7PHB - chains H and 5 of the 56 polymer chains in the assembly; structure by electron microscopy, 4.90 A resolution (low resolution: residue-level contacts below are approximate; hydrogen-bond / salt-bridge calls are withheld).

== Chain H ==
Protein: 30S ribosomal protein S9
Source organism: Mycoplasma pneumoniae M129
Reference sequence: P75179 (RS9_MYCPN); numbering as in UniProt (aligned over 1-132)
Amino-acid sequence (132 residues; each row starts with the number of its first residue):
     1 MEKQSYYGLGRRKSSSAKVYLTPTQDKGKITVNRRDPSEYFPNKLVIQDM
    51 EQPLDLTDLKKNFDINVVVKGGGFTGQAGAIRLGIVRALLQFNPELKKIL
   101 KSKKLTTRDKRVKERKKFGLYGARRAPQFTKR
Not modelled in the structure: 1-3, 132

== Chain 5 ==
Molecule: 16S ribosomal RNA
Source organism: Mycoplasma pneumoniae M129
Sequence (1520 nucleotides; numbered 1 to 1520; the number before each row is that of its first residue):
     1 UUUUUCUGAGAGUUUGAUCCUGGCUCAGGAUUAACGCUGGCGGCAUGCCU
    51 AAUACAUGCAAGUCGAUCGAAAGUAGUAAUACUUUAGAGGCGAACGGGUG
   101 AGUAACACGUAUCCAAUCUACCUUAUAAUGGGGGAUAACUAGUUGAAAGA
   151 CUAGCUAAUACCGCAUAAGAACUUUGGUUCGCAUGAAUCAAAGUUGAAAG
   201 GACCUGCAAGGGUUCGUUAUUUGAUGAGGGUGCGCCAUAUCAGCUAGUUG
   251 GUGGGGUAACGGCCUACCAAGGCAAUGACGUGUAGCUAUGCUGAGAAGUA
   301 GAAUAGCCACAAUGGGACUGAGACACGGCCCAUACUCCUACGGGAGGCAG
   351 CAGUAGGGAAUUUUUCACAAUGAGCGAAAGCUUGAUGGAGCAAUGCCGCG
   401 UGAACGAUGAAGGUCUUUAAGAUUGUAAAGUUCUUUUAUUUGGGAAGAAU
   451 GACUUUAGCAGGUAAUGGCUAGAGUUUGACUGUACCAUUUUGAAUAAGUG
   501 ACGACUAACUAUGUGCCAGCAGUCGCGGUAAUACAUAGGUCGCAAGCGUU
   551 AUCCGGAUUUAUUGGGCGUAAAGCAAGCGCAGGCGGAUUGAAAAGUCUGG
   601 UGUUAAAGGCAGCUGCUUAACAGUUGUAUGCAUUGGAAACUAUUAAUCUA
   651 GAGUGUGGUAGGGAGUUUUGGAAUUUCAUGUGGAGCGGUGAAAUGCGUAG
   701 AUAUAUGAAGGAACACCAGUGGCGAAGGCGAAAACUUAGGCCAUUACUGA
   751 CGCUUAGGCUUGAAAGUGUGGGGAGCAAAUAGGAUUAGAUACCCUAGUAG
   801 UCCACACCGUAAACGAUAGAUACUAGCUGUCGGGGCGAUCCCCUCGGUAG
   851 UGAAGUUAACACAUUAAGUAUCUCGCCUGGGUAGUACAUUCGCAAGAAUG
   901 AAACUCAAACGGAAUUGACGGGGACCCGCACAAGUGGUGGAGCAUGUUGC
   951 UUAAUUCGACGGUACACGAAAAACCUUACCUAGACUUGACAUCCUUGGCA
  1001 AAGUUAUGGAAACAUAAUGGAGGUUAACCGAGUGACAGGUGGUGCAUGGU
  1051 UGUCGUCAGCUCGUGUCGUGAGAUGUUGGGUUAAGUCCCGCAACGAGCGC
  1101 AACCCUUAUCGUUAGUUACAUUGUCUAGCGAGACUGCUAAUGCAAAUUGG
  1151 AGGAAGGAAGGGAUGACGUCAAAUCAUCAUGCCCCUUAUGUCUAGGGCUG
  1201 CAAACGUGCUACAAUGGCCAAUACAAACAGUCGCCAGCUUGUAAAAGUGA
  1251 GCAAAUCUGUAAAGUUGGUCUCAGUUCGGAUUGAGGGCUGCAAUUCGUCC
  1301 UCAUGAAGUCGGAAUCACUAGUAAUCGCGAAUCAGCUAUGUCGCGGUGAA
  1351 UACGUUCUCGGGUCUUGUACACACCGCCCGUCAAACUAUGAAAGCUGGUA
  1401 AUAUUUAAAAACGUGUUGCUAACCAUUAGGAAGCGCAUGUCAAGGAUAGC
  1451 ACCGGUGAUUGGAGUUAAGUCGUAACAAGGUACCCCUACGAGAACGUGGG
  1501 GGUGGAUCACCUCCUUUCUA
Not modelled in the structure: 1-4, 181-184, 1020-1027, 1510-1520

== Interface between chain H and chain 5 ==
Pairs across the interface (104):
  Tyr7(H) with G1123(5); U1124(5)
  Leu9(H) with C1110(5)
  Arg11(H) with U1109(5); C1110(5); U1124(5); C1125(5)
  Arg12(H) with G1321(5)
  Lys13(H) with G1321(5); G1346(5); U1347(5); G1348(5)
  Ser14(H) with G1345(5); G1346(5)
  Ser16(H) with U1124(5); C1125(5)
  Ala17(H) with U1124(5)
  Lys18(H) with U1122(5); U1124(5)
  Tyr20(H) with U1122(5)
  Thr31(H) with U1121(5)
  Arg34(H) with U1121(5)
  Tyr40(H) with A1223(5); C1224(5)
  Ile65(H) with U1121(5)
  Asn66(H) with U1121(5)
  Val67(H) with U1121(5)
  Lys70(H) with A1225(5)
  Gly71(H) with C1224(5); A1225(5); A1226(5)
  Gly72(H) with C1224(5); A1225(5); G1346(5)
  Gly73(H) with C1224(5); G1346(5)
  Phe74(H) with A1263(5); U1347(5)
  Thr75(H) with U1347(5); G1348(5)
  Gly76(H) with U1347(5)
  Gln77(H) with C1224(5)
  Arg87(H) with U1109(5); C1110(5)
  Lys97(H) with G1153(5); A1154(5)
  Lys98(H) with A1151(5); G1152(5)
  Lys101(H) with G1152(5); G1153(5)
  Thr107(H) with A1154(5); A1155(5)
  Arg108(H) with A1108(5)
  Asp109(H) with G1321(5)
  Lys110(H) with A1108(5); A1159(5)
  Arg111(H) with A1320(5); G1321(5)
  Val112(H) with G1321(5); U1322(5)
  Lys113(H) with G1321(5); U1322(5); A1324(5); G1345(5); G1346(5); U1347(5); G1348(5)
  Glu114(H) with G1161(5); U1322(5)
  Arg115(H) with C1344(5)
  Lys116(H) with C1342(5); G1343(5); C1344(5)
  Lys117(H) with G1161(5); G1162(5); G1343(5)
  Phe118(H) with A1163(5); C1342(5); G1343(5)
  Gly119(H) with C1342(5)
  Leu120(H) with C1342(5)
  Tyr121(H) with U1207(5); G1208(5); U1341(5)
  Gly122(H) with A1323(5)
  Ala123(H) with U1322(5); A1323(5)
  Arg124(H) with A1317(5); C1318(5); U1319(5); A1323(5)
  Arg125(H) with A1317(5); A1323(5); A1324(5)
  Ala126(H) with A1317(5)
  Pro127(H) with G1208(5)
  Gln128(H) with G937(5); U1207(5); G1208(5); C1316(5)
  Phe129(H) with C1316(5)
  Thr130(H) with G1206(5); U1207(5)
  Lys131(H) with C965(5)
Other interface residues (no listed pair), chain H (55 interface residues in all): Pro42, Val68
Other interface residues (no listed pair), chain 5 (51 interface residues in all): U938, G961, G962, U1107, A1261, G1264, U1265

== In short ==
The interface between chain H and chain 5 involves 55 residues on one side and 51 on the other.
Here chain H is 30S ribosomal protein S9 and chain 5 is 16S ribosomal RNA, both from Mycoplasma pneumoniae
M129. Entry 7PHB (70S ribosome with A- and P-site tRNAs in chloramphenicol-treated Mycoplasma pneumoniae
cells) was determined by electron microscopy together with 7OOC, 7OOD, 7P6Z, 7PAH, 7PAI, 7PAJ and 23 further
entries from the same study.
